Entry 3LNL (X-ray diffraction, 2.00 A resolution); this record covers chains A and B.

== Chain A (and B) ==
Name: UPF0135 protein SA1388
From: Staphylococcus aureus subsp. aureus
Notes: chain B of this document is another copy of the same molecule, construct and numbering; everything in this record applies to it too
UniProtKB: P67273 (Y1388_STAAN); residues 5-370 here correspond to UniProt positions 1-366 (UniProt number = residue number - 4)
Sequence (370 residues; each row starts with the number of its first residue):
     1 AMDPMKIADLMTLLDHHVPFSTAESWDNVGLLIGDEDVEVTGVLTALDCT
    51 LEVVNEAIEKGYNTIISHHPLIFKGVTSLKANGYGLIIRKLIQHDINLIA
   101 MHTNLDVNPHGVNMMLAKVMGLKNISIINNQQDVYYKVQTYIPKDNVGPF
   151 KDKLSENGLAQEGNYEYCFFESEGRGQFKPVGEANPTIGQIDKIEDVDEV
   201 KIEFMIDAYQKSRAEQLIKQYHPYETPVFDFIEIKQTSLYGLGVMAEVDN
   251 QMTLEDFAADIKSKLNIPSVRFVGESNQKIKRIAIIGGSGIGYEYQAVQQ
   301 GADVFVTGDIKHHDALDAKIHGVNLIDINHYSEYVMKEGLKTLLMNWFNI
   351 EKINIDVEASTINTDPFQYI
Not modelled in the structure: 1-2, 140-200 (chain B: 162-165, 178-194)
Differences from the reference sequence: expression tag (1-4); engineered mutation Glu36 (Gly32 in P67273), Val119 (Ala115 in P67273); conflict His110 (Tyr106 in P67273)
Bound ions: Zn2+ site 1: His68, Asp106, Glu333; Zn2+ site 2: His69, His330, Glu333
Small-molecule neighbours: B3P (2-[3-(2-hydroxy-1,1-dihydroxymethyl-ethylamino)-propylamino]-2-hydroxymethyl-propane-1,3-diol): Trp26, Phe73, His102, Thr103, Asp106, Leu242, Ile286, Gly287, Gly288, Ser289, Gly290

== Chain A / chain B interface ==
Pairs across the interface (74; chain A residue first):
  Asp48(A) - His312(B)  salt bridge
  Asp48(A) - Leu316(B)
  His69(A) - His312(B)
  His69(A) - His313(B)
  Gly83(A) - Ile320(B)
  Tyr84(A) - Leu316(B)
  Tyr84(A) - Asp317(B)  hydrogen bond
  Tyr84(A) - Ile320(B)
  Ile87(A) - Ile320(B)  hydrophobic
  Ala258(A) - Ile370(B)
  Ala259(A) - Ile370(B)
  Lys262(A) - Ile370(B)  hydrogen bond (side chain-backbone)
  Ser269(A) - Ser269(B)  hydrogen bond
  Ser269(A) - Tyr369(B)
  Ser269(A) - Ile370(B)
  Val270(A) - Tyr369(B)
  Val270(A) - Ile370(B)  hydrogen bond (backbone-backbone)
  Arg271(A) - Arg271(B)
  Arg271(A) - Asn329(B)
  Arg271(A) - Phe367(B)
  Arg271(A) - Gln368(B)
  Arg271(A) - Tyr369(B)  hydrogen bond
  Phe272(A) - Pro366(B)
  Phe272(A) - Phe367(B)
  Phe272(A) - Gln368(B)  hydrogen bond (backbone-backbone)
  Phe272(A) - Ile370(B)  hydrophobic
  Val273(A) - Pro366(B)
  Val273(A) - Phe367(B)  hydrophobic
  Asp309(A) - Lys311(B)
  Asp309(A) - His312(B)  hydrogen bond (side chain-backbone)
  Ile310(A) - Phe367(B)
  Lys311(A) - Asp309(B)
  His312(A) - Asp48(B)  salt bridge
  His312(A) - His69(B)
  His312(A) - Asp309(B)  hydrogen bond (backbone-side chain)
  His312(A) - His330(B)
  His312(A) - Pro366(B)
  His313(A) - His69(B)
  His313(A) - His330(B)
  Ala315(A) - Pro366(B)
  Ala315(A) - Phe367(B)  hydrophobic
  Leu316(A) - Asp48(B)
  Leu316(A) - Tyr84(B)
  Leu316(A) - Pro366(B)
  Asp317(A) - Tyr84(B)  hydrogen bond
  Lys319(A) - Pro366(B)
  Ile320(A) - Gly83(B)
  Ile320(A) - Tyr84(B)  hydrophobic
  Asn329(A) - Arg271(B)  hydrogen bond
  His330(A) - His312(B)
  His330(A) - His313(B)
  Pro366(A) - Phe272(B)
  Pro366(A) - Val273(B)
  Pro366(A) - His312(B)
  Pro366(A) - Ala315(B)  hydrophobic
  Pro366(A) - Leu316(B)
  Pro366(A) - Lys319(B)
  Phe367(A) - Arg271(B)
  Phe367(A) - Phe272(B)
  Phe367(A) - Val273(B)  hydrophobic
  Phe367(A) - Ile310(B)
  Phe367(A) - Ala315(B)  hydrophobic
  Gln368(A) - Arg271(B)
  Gln368(A) - Phe272(B)  hydrogen bond (backbone-backbone)
  Gln368(A) - Ser276(B)
  Tyr369(A) - Ser269(B)
  Tyr369(A) - Val270(B)
  Tyr369(A) - Arg271(B)  hydrogen bond
  Ile370(A) - Ala258(B)  hydrophobic
  Ile370(A) - Ala259(B)
  Ile370(A) - Lys262(B)  hydrogen bond (backbone-side chain)
  Ile370(A) - Ser269(B)
  Ile370(A) - Val270(B)  hydrogen bond (backbone-backbone)
  Ile370(A) - Phe272(B)  hydrophobic
Interface residues without a listed pair, chain A (36 interface residues in all): Asn82, Glu255, Ser276, His321, Tyr331, Thr364
Interface residues without a listed pair, chain B (36 interface residues in all): Thr50, Ile87, Glu255, His321, Tyr331, Thr364

== In short ==
The chain A/chain B interface involves 36 residues from each chain, with 14 hydrogen bonds and 2 salt bridges.
Polar pairs include Asp48(A)-His312(B), Tyr84(A)-Asp317(B) and Lys262(A)-Ile370(B). Ligands of chain A:
compound B3P. The Zn2+ site 1 is built by His68(A), Asp106(A) and Glu333(A).
Both chains are UPF0135 protein SA1388 (Staphylococcus aureus subsp. aureus). Entry 3LNL (Crystal structure of
Staphylococcus aureus protein SA1388) was determined by X-ray diffraction, deposited together with 2NYD.
